Entry 6GWN (X-ray diffraction, 2.03 A resolution); this record covers chains A and B of the 3 polymer chains in the assembly.

# Chain A
Protein: Plasminogen activator inhibitor 1
From: Homo sapiens
UniProtKB: P05121 (PAI1_HUMAN); residues 1-379 here correspond to UniProt positions 24-402 (UniProt number = residue number + 23)
Amino-acid sequence (379 residues; row label = number of the first residue in the row):
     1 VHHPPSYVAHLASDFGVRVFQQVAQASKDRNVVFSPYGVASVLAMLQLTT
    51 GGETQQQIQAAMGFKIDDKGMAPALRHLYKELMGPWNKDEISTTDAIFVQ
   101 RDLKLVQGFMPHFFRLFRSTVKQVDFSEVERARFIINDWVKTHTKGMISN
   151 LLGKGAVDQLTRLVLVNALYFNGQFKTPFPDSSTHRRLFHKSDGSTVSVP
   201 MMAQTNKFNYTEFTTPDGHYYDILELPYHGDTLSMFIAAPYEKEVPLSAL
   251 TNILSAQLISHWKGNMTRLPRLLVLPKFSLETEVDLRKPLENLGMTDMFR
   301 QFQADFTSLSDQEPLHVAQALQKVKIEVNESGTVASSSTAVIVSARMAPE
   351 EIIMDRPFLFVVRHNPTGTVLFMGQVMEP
Not modelled in the structure: 84-87, 335-348
Sequence notes: engineered mutation F175 (Trp198 in P05121)
Swiss-Prot annotation at these positions:
  - site: R346, M347 (Reactive bond)
  - glycosylation (N-linked (GlcNAc...) asparagine): N209, N265, N329
From the paper describing this entry:
  - conformationally variable residues (order/disorder transition): A335 to A348

# Chain B
Protein: VHH-2g-42
From: Vicugna pacos
Notes: antibody fragment or engineered binder
Amino-acid sequence (116 residues; each row starts with the number of its first residue):
     1 QVQLVESGGGLVQPGGRLRLSCAASGFTFRTYAMQWYRQSPGTERELVAA
    51 ISNIGGVTDYGDSVKGRFTISRDNAKTTVYLEMNSLKPEDTATYYCSAVR
   101 LPQRYWGRGTQVTVSS
Not modelled in the structure: 116

# Chain A / chain B interface
Residue-residue contacts - 29 pairs, chain A then chain B:
  E212(A) - T31(B)
  E212(A) - N53(B)
  E212(A) - R100(B)  salt bridge
  F213(A) - S52(B)
  F213(A) - N53(B)
  F213(A) - I54(B)
  T214(A) - T31(B)  hydrogen bond (side chain-backbone)
  T214(A) - A33(B)
  T214(A) - S52(B)
  T214(A) - N53(B)  hydrogen bond (backbone-side chain)
  T215(A) - A33(B)
  P216(A) - A33(B)
  P216(A) - Q35(B)  hydrogen bond (backbone-side chain)
  P216(A) - A50(B)
  P216(A) - I51(B)
  P216(A) - V57(B)
  D217(A) - Q35(B)
  D217(A) - L101(B)
  G218(A) - V99(B)
  G218(A) - R100(B)
  G218(A) - L101(B)  hydrogen bond (backbone-backbone)
  H219(A) - L101(B)
  Y220(A) - R100(B)
  Y220(A) - L101(B)
  I253(A) - V57(B)  hydrophobic
  L258(A) - G55(B)
  L258(A) - V57(B)  hydrophobic
  H261(A) - G55(B)
  N265(A) - I54(B)
Other interface residues (no listed pair), chain A (15 interface residues in all): T211, W262
Other interface residues (no listed pair), chain B (16 interface residues in all): Y32, T58, D59
Interface features reported in the paper:
  - pairs named by the authors: E212(A)-R100(B) (salt bridge)
  - epitope / paratope residues, chain A: E212(A)
  - epitope / paratope residues, chain B: T31(B), Q35(B), N53(B), R100(B), L101(B)

# In short
The interface between chain A and chain B involves 15 residues on one side and 16 on the other, with 4
hydrogen bonds and 1 salt bridge. Polar pairs include E212(A)-R100(B), T214(A)-T31(B) and T214(A)-N53(B). The
paper describes a salt bridge between E212(A) and R100(B). The paper reports epitope/paratope residues E212(A)
and T31(B) among others; conformational variability at A335(A).
Here chain A is Plasminogen activator inhibitor 1 (Homo sapiens) and chain B is VHH-2g-42 (Vicugna pacos).
Entry 6GWN (Crystal Structure of Stabilized Active Plasminogen Activator Inhibitor-1 (PAI-1-W175F) in Complex
with Two Inhibitory Nanobodies (VHH-2g-42 ...) was determined by X-ray diffraction (same publication as 6GWP
and 6GWQ).
